PDB entry 1QVF | X-ray diffraction, 3.10 A resolution | chains 0 and X of the 31 polymer chains in the assembly

# Chain 0
Molecule: 23S ribosomal RNA
Source organism: Haloarcula marismortui
Sequence (2922 nucleotides; each row starts with the number of its first residue):
     2 UUGGCUACUAUGCCAGCUGGUGGAUUGCUCGGCUCAGGCGCUGAUGAAGG
    52 ACGUGCCAAGCUGCGAUAAGCCAUGGGGAGCCGCACGGAGGCGAAGAACC
   102 AUGGAUUUCCGAAUGAGAAUCUCUCUAACAAUUGCUUCGCGCAAUGAGGA
   152 ACCCCGAGAACUGAAACAUCUCAGUAUCGGGAGGAACAGAAAACGCAAUG
   202 UGAUGUCGUUAGUAACCGCGAGUGAACGCGAUACAGCCCAAACCGAAGCC
   252 CUCACGGGCAAUGUGGUGUCAGGGCUACCUCUCAUCAGCCGACCGUCUCG
   302 ACGAAGUCUCUUGGAACAGAGCGUGAUACAGGGUGACAACCCCGUACUCG
   352 AGACCAGUACGACGUGCGGUAGUGCCAGAGUAGCGGGGGUUGGAUAUCCC
   402 UCGCGAAUAACGCAGGCAUCGACUGCGAAGGCUAAACACAACCUGAGACC
   452 GAUAGUGAACAAGUAGUGUGAACGAACGCUGCAAAGUACCCUCAGAAGGG
   502 AGGCGAAAUAGAGCAUGAAAUCAGUUGGCGAUCGAGCGACAGGGCAUACA
   552 AGGUCCCUCGACGAAUGACCGACGCGCGAGCGUCCAGUAAGACUCACGGG
   602 AAGCCGAUGUUCUGUCGUACGUUUUGAAAAACGAGCCAGGGAGUGUGUCU
   652 GCAUGGCAAGUCUAACCGGAGUAUCCGGGGAGGCACAGGGAAACCGACAU
   702 GGCCGCAGGGCUUUGCCCGAGGGCCGCCGUCUUCAAGGGCGGGGAGCCAU
   752 GUGGACACGACCCGAAUCCGGACGAUCUACGCAUGGACAAGAUGAAGCGU
   802 GCCGAAAGGCACGUGGAAGUCUGUUAGAGUUGGUGUCCUACAAUACCCUC
   852 UCGUGAUCUAUGUGUAGGGGUGAAAGGCCCAUCGAGUCCGGCAACAGCUG
   902 GUUCCAAUCGAAACAUGUCGAAGCAUGACCUCCGCCGAGGUAGUCUGUGA
   952 GGUAGAGCGACCGAUUGGUGUGUCCGCCUCCGAGAGGAGUCGGCACACCU
  1002 GUCAAACUCCAAACUUACAGACGCCGUUUGACGCGGGGAUUCCGGUGCGC
  1052 GGGGUAAGCCUGUGUACCAGGAGGGGAACAACCCAGAGAUAGGUUAAGGU
  1102 CCCCAAGUGUGGAUUAAGUGUAAUCCUCUGAAGGUGGUCUCGAGCCCUAG
  1152 ACAGCCGGGAGGUGAGCUUAGAAGCAGCUACCCUCUAAGAAAAGCGUAAC
  1202 AGCUUACCGGCCGAGGUUUGAGGCGCCCAAAAUGAUCGGGACUCAAAUCC
  1252 ACCACCGAGACCUGUCCGUACCACUCAUACUGGUAAUCGAGUAGAUUGGC
  1302 GCUCUAAUUGGAUGGAAGUAGGGGUGAAAACUCCUAUGGACCGAUUAGUG
  1352 ACGAAAAUCCUGGCCAUAGUAGCAGCGAUAGUCGGGUGAGAACCCCGACG
  1402 GCCUAAUGGAUAAGGGUUCCUCAGCACUGCUGAUCAGCUGAGGGUUAGCC
  1452 GGUCCUAAGUCAUACCGCAACUCGACUAUGACGAAAUGGGAAACGGGUUA
  1502 AUAUUCCCGUGCCACUAUGCAGUGAAAGUUGACGCCCUGGGGUCGAUCAC
  1552 GCUGGGCAUUCGCCCAGUCGAACCGUCCAACUCCGUGGAAGCCGUAAUGG
  1602 CAGGAAGCGGACGAACGGCGGCAUAGGGAAACGUGAUUCAACCUGGGGCC
  1652 CAUGAAAAGACGAGCAUAGUGUCCGUACCGAGAACCGACACAGGUGUCCA
  1702 UGGCGGCGAAAGCCAAGGCCUGUCGGGAGCAACCAACGUUAGGGAAUUCG
  1752 GCAAGUUAGUCCCGUACCUUCGGAAGAAGGGAUGCCUGCUCCGGAACGGA
  1802 GCAGGUCGCAGUGACUCGGAAGCUCGGACUGUCUAGUAACAACAUAGGUG
  1852 ACCGCAAAUCCGCAAGGACUCGUACGGUCACUGAAUCCUGCCCAGUGCAG
  1902 GUAUCUGAACACCUCGUACAAGAGGACGAAGGACCUGUCAACGGCGGGGG
  1952 UAACUAUGACCCUCUUAAGGUAGCGUAGUACCUUGCCGCAUCAGUAGCGG
  2002 CUUGCAUGAAUGGAUUAACCAGAGCUUCACUGUCCCAACGUUGGGCCCGG
  2052 UGAACUGUACAUUCCAGUGCGGAGUCUGGAGACACCCAGGGGGAAGCGAA
  2102 GACCCUAUGGAGCUUUACUGCAGGCUGUCGCUGAGACGUGGUCGCCGAUG
  2152 UGCAGCAUAGGUAGGAGACACUACACAGGUACCCGCGCUAGCGGGCCACC
  2202 GAGUCAACAGUGAAAUACUACCCGUCGGUGACUGCGACUCUCACUCCGGG
  2252 AGGAGGACACCGAUAGCCGGGCAGUUUGACUGGGGCGGUACGCGCUCGAA
  2302 AAGAUAUCGAGCGCGCCCUAUGGCUAUCUCAGCCGGGACAGAGACCCGGC
  2352 GAAGAGUGCAAGAGCAAAAGAUAGCUUGACAGUGUUCUUCCCAACGAGGA
  2402 ACGCUGACGCGAAAGCGUGGUCUAGCGAACCAAUUAGCCUGCUUGAUGCG
  2452 GGCAAUUGAUGACAGAAAAGCUACCCUAGGGAUAACAGAGUCGUCACUCG
  2502 CAAGAGCACAUAUCGACCGAGUGGCUUGCUACCUCGAUGUCGGUUCCCUC
  2552 CAUCCUGCCCGUGCAGAAGCGGGCAAGGGUGAGGUUGUUCGCCUAUUAAA
  2602 GGAGGUCGUGAGCUGGGUUUAGACCGUCGUGAGACAGGUCGGCUGCUAUC
  2652 UACUGGGUGUGUAAUGGUGUCUGACAAGAACGACCGUAUAGUACGAGAGG
  2702 AACUACGGUUGGUGGCCACUGGUGUACCGGUUGUUCGAGAGAGCACGUGC
  2752 CGGGUAGCCACGCCACACGGGGUAAGAGCUGAACGCAUCUAAGCUCGAAA
  2802 CCCACUUGGAAAAGAGACACCGCCGAGGUCCCGCGUACAAGACGCGGUCG
  2852 AUAGACUCGGGGUGUGCGCGUCGAGGUAACGAGACGUUAAGCCCACGAGC
  2902 ACUAACAGACCAAAGCCAUCAU
Unresolved in the structure: 2-9, 126-127, 715, 971-998, 1560, 1952-1963, 2137-2236, 2339-2343, 2665-2666, 2915-2923
Metal / ion sites: Mg2+ site 1 near G28 (its only coordinating residue here); Na+ site 1: C40, G41; Na+ site 2: G56, A59, G61; Na+ site 3 near U108 (its only coordinating residue here); Mg2+ site 2 near U115 (its only coordinating residue here); Na+ site 4: C141, G142; Na+ site 5 near U146 (its only coordinating residue here); Mg2+ site 3: C162, U2276; K+ site 1: C162, U163, U172; Mg2+ site 4: A165, A167, C168; Na+ site 6: A165, A166, A167; Mg2+ site 5: A166, G219; 63 more Na+ sites not listed; 98 more Mg2+ sites not listed; 1 more K+ sites not listed

# Chain X
Protein: 50S ribosomal protein L32E
Source organism: Haloarcula marismortui
Reference sequence: P12736 (RL32_HALMA); numbering as in UniProt (aligned over 1-240)
Sequence (240 residues; numbered 1 to 240; the number before each row is that of its first residue):
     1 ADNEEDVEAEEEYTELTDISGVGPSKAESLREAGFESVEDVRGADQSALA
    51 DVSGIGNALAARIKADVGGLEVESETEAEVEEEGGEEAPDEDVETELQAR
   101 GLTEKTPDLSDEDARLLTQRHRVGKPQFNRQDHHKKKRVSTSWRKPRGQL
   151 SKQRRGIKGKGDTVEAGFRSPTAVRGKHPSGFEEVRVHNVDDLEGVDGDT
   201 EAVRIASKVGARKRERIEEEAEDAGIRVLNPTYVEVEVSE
Unresolved in the structure: 1-94, 237-240
Metal / ion sites: Mg2+: His133, Lys136, Val139

# How chain 0 and chain X interact
Contacting residue pairs - 170 pairs, chain 0 then chain X:
  G320(0) with Arg212(X), hydrogen bond to the sugar
  A521(0) with Lys137(X), salt bridge to the phosphate
  U522(0) with Lys137(X), salt bridge to the phosphate
  G537(0) with Lys135(X), hydrogen bond to the sugar
  C538(0) with His134(X), salt bridge to the phosphate; Lys135(X), phosphate contact
  G539(0) with His134(X), hydrogen bond to the phosphate; Gly159(X), hydrogen bond to the base
  A540(0) with Gln127(X), hydrogen bond to the phosphate; Gly159(X), sugar contact; Gly161(X), sugar contact
  C541(0) with Pro126(X), phosphate contact; Gln127(X), hydrogen bond to the phosphate
  A551(0) with Tyr233(X), phosphate contact
  A552(0) with Arg204(X), hydrogen bond to the phosphate; Leu229(X), sugar contact; Pro231(X), phosphate contact; Tyr233(X), hydrogen bond to the phosphate
  G553(0) with His178(X), salt bridge to the phosphate; Pro179(X), sugar contact; Arg204(X), salt bridge to the phosphate
  G554(0) with His178(X), salt bridge to the phosphate; Ser180(X), phosphate contact; Arg227(X), salt bridge to the phosphate
  U555(0) with His121(X), phosphate contact
  C556(0) with His121(X), salt bridge to the phosphate
  C594(0) with Arg122(X), hydrogen bond to the sugar
  U595(0) with Thr118(X), phosphate contact; Arg122(X), salt bridge to the phosphate
  C617(0) with Lys158(X), hydrogen bond to the sugar; Gly159(X), base contact
  G618(0) with Lys158(X), sugar contact; Lys160(X), hydrogen bond to the sugar
  A620(0) with Asp132(X), hydrogen bond to the sugar; Lys135(X), hydrogen bond to the sugar; Lys152(X), phosphate contact; Lys160(X), salt bridge to the phosphate
  C621(0) with Gln131(X), hydrogen bond to the phosphate; Asp132(X), sugar contact; Ser151(X), phosphate contact; Lys152(X), salt bridge to the phosphate
  G622(0) with Gln131(X), hydrogen bond to the phosphate; Arg147(X), phosphate contact; Gly148(X), hydrogen bond to the phosphate; Ser151(X), phosphate contact
  U623(0) with Gly148(X), phosphate contact; Gln149(X), hydrogen bond to the phosphate; Leu150(X), base contact
  U624(0) with Leu150(X), base contact
  U625(0) with Leu150(X), base contact
  A628(0) with Leu150(X), phosphate contact
  A629(0) with Lys152(X), salt bridge to the phosphate
  C637(0) with Lys136(X), salt bridge to the phosphate; Arg138(X), salt bridge to the phosphate
  C638(0) with Lys136(X), phosphate contact; Lys137(X), hydrogen bond to the phosphate; Arg138(X), salt bridge to the phosphate
  A639(0) with Arg138(X), phosphate contact
  C905(0) with Arg144(X), salt bridge to the phosphate
  C906(0) with Trp143(X), phosphate contact; Arg144(X), phosphate contact; Lys145(X), hydrogen bond to the phosphate; Arg147(X), salt bridge to the phosphate
  A907(0) with Trp143(X), hydrogen bond to the phosphate; Lys145(X), phosphate contact; Val164(X), sugar contact
  A908(0) with Glu165(X), phosphate contact; Ala166(X), hydrogen bond to the phosphate
  G1071(0) with Arg154(X), sugar contact
  G1072(0) with Arg154(X), salt bridge to the phosphate; Arg155(X), phosphate contact
  A1073(0) with Arg155(X), sugar contact; Gly156(X), hydrogen bond to the sugar; Ile157(X), phosphate contact
  G1074(0) with Gly156(X), phosphate contact; Ile157(X), phosphate contact; Lys158(X), hydrogen bond to the phosphate
  G1075(0) with Lys158(X), salt bridge to the phosphate
  G1089(0) with Glu165(X), hydrogen bond to the sugar; Gly167(X), hydrogen bond to the base
  A1090(0) with Gly167(X), sugar contact; Phe168(X), sugar contact
  U1091(0) with Val123(X), sugar contact
  G1260(0) with Lys158(X), base contact
  U1266(0) with Arg115(X), hydrogen bond to the phosphate; Gln119(X), hydrogen bond to the sugar
  C1267(0) with Arg115(X), salt bridge to the phosphate; Leu116(X), sugar contact; Gln119(X), sugar contact; Pro171(X), sugar contact
  C1268(0) with Ala166(X), hydrogen bond to the sugar; Gly167(X), base contact; Arg169(X), sugar contact; Ser170(X), sugar contact; Pro171(X), phosphate contact; Thr172(X), hydrogen bond to the phosphate; Arg175(X), hydrogen bond to the phosphate
  G1269(0) with Ala166(X), sugar contact; Arg175(X), salt bridge to the phosphate
  U1293(0) with Gln149(X), hydrogen bond to the sugar; Arg154(X), sugar contact
  A1294(0) with Gln149(X), phosphate contact
  G1311(0) with His188(X), sugar contact; Asn189(X), phosphate contact; Lys208(X), base contact
  G1312(0) with His188(X), sugar contact; Asn189(X), phosphate contact; Lys208(X), hydrogen bond to the sugar; Val209(X), hydrogen bond to the sugar; Lys213(X), salt bridge to the phosphate
  A1313(0) with Lys208(X), sugar contact; Val209(X), phosphate contact; Gly210(X), hydrogen bond to the phosphate; Lys213(X), salt bridge to the phosphate
  U1314(0) with Gly210(X), phosphate contact
  G1315(0) with Gly210(X), sugar contact; Ala211(X), hydrogen bond to the sugar; Arg212(X), hydrogen bond to the sugar; Glu215(X), hydrogen bond to the base
  G1316(0) with Gly210(X), phosphate contact; Ala211(X), hydrogen bond to the phosphate
  A1317(0) with Lys208(X), phosphate contact
  A1318(0) with Lys208(X), phosphate contact
  G1324(0) with Arg204(X), base contact
  G1325(0) with Pro179(X), sugar contact
  U1326(0) with Arg120(X), salt bridge to the phosphate; Gly176(X), phosphate contact; Lys177(X), sugar contact
  G1327(0) with Arg120(X), salt bridge to the phosphate; Lys125(X), hydrogen bond to the base; Arg169(X), hydrogen bond to the phosphate; Ser170(X), phosphate contact; Arg175(X), phosphate contact; Gly176(X), hydrogen bond to the phosphate
  A1328(0) with Lys125(X), phosphate contact; Phe128(X), sugar contact; Val164(X), sugar contact; Glu165(X), base contact; Ala166(X), base contact; Phe168(X), sugar contact; Arg169(X), salt bridge to the phosphate; Ser170(X), hydrogen bond to the phosphate; Arg175(X), salt bridge to the phosphate
  A1329(0) with Lys125(X), salt bridge to the phosphate; Phe128(X), phosphate contact; Trp143(X), phosphate contact; Val164(X), sugar contact; Arg169(X), base contact
  A1330(0) with Ser142(X), sugar contact; Trp143(X), hydrogen bond to the phosphate
  A1331(0) with Ser142(X), hydrogen bond to the phosphate; Arg144(X), salt bridge to the phosphate
  U1333(0) with Arg186(X), hydrogen bond to the phosphate; Arg204(X), sugar contact
  C1334(0) with Arg186(X), salt bridge to the phosphate; Arg204(X), hydrogen bond to the sugar; Ile205(X), sugar contact; Ala206(X), phosphate contact; Ser207(X), hydrogen bond to the phosphate; Asn230(X), hydrogen bond to the phosphate
  C1335(0) with Ser207(X), phosphate contact; Asn230(X), hydrogen bond to the phosphate
  C1343(0) with Lys208(X), hydrogen bond to the base
  G1344(0) with Lys208(X), sugar contact
  A1356(0) with Arg130(X), salt bridge to the phosphate; Asp132(X), base contact; Lys136(X), base contact; Arg138(X), hydrogen bond to the base; Val139(X), base contact
  U2059(0) with Lys136(X), hydrogen bond to the sugar
Interface residues without a listed pair, chain 0 (75 interface residues in all): C596, G636, G1290, A2060
Interface residues without a listed pair, chain X (78 interface residues in all): Glu112, Asp162, Val174, Arg214, Arg216

# Summary
75 residues of chain 0 face 78 of chain X across their interface, with 52 hydrogen bonds and 31 salt bridges.
Polar pairs include G539(0)-Gly159(X), G1089(0)-Gly167(X) and G1315(0)-Glu215(X). C40(0) and G41(0) form the
Na+ site 1. G56(0), A59(0) and G61(0) coordinate Na+ site 2.
Here chain 0 is 23S ribosomal RNA and chain X is 50S ribosomal protein L32E, both from Haloarcula marismortui.
Entry 1QVF (Structure of a deacylated tRNA minihelix bound to the E site of the large ribosomal subunit ...)
was determined by X-ray diffraction (same publication as 1QVG).
